Entry 4QV6 (X-ray diffraction, 2.80 A resolution); this record covers chains K and W of the 28 polymer chains in the assembly.

# Chain K
Protein: Proteasome subunit beta type-5
From: Saccharomyces cerevisiae
Notes: EC 3.4.25.1
UniProtKB: P30656 (PSB5_YEAST); residues 1-212 here correspond to UniProt positions 76-287 (UniProt number = residue number + 75)
Chain sequence (212 residues; numbered 1 to 212; the number before each row is that of its first residue):
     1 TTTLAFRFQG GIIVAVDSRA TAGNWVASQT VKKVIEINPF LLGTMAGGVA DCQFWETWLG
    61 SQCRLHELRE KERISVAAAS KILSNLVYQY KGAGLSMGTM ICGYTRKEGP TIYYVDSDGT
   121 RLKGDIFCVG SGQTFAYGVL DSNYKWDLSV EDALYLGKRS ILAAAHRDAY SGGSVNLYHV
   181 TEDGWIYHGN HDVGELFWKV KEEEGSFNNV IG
Construct notes: engineered mutation Val49 (Ala124 in P30656)
Metal / ion sites: Mg2+ site 1 near Ile82 (its only coordinating residue here); Mg2+ site 2: Ala165, Asp168 (shared with Asp204(W) of chain W)

# Chain W
Protein: Proteasome subunit beta type-3
From: Saccharomyces cerevisiae
Notes: EC 3.4.25.1
UniProtKB: P25451 (PSB3_YEAST); residues 0-204 here correspond to UniProt positions 1-205 (UniProt number = residue number + 1)
Chain sequence (205 residues; each row starts with the number of its first residue; numbering starts at 0):
     0 MSDPSSINGG IVVAMTGKDC VAIACDLRLG SQSLGVSNKF EKIFHYGHVF LGITGLATDV
    60 TTLNEMFRYK TNLYKLKEER AIEPETFTQL VSSSLYERRF GPYFVGPVVA GINSKSGKPF
   120 IAGFDLIGCI DEAKDFIVSG TASDQLFGMC ESLYEPNLEP EDLFETISQA LLNAADRDAL
   180 SGWGAVVYII KKDEVVKRYL KMRQD
Unresolved in the structure: 0
Curated features (UniProtKB/Swiss-Prot):
  - modified residue: Ser30 (Phosphoserine)
  - cross-link: Lys69 (Glycyl lysine isopeptide (Lys-Gly) (interchain with G-Cter in ubiquitin))
Metal / ion sites: Mg2+: Asp204 (shared with Ala165(K), Asp168(K) of chain K)

# Chain K / chain W interface
Contacting residue pairs (45):
  Arg19(K) with Asp204(W), salt bridge
  Asn24(K) with Ser5(W); Asp177(W); Ala178(W), hydrogen bond (backbone-backbone); Leu179(W)
  Trp25(K) with Gln144(W); Arg176(W)
  Val26(K) with Arg176(W), hydrogen bond (backbone-side chain); Asp177(W); Ala178(W)
  Ala27(K) with Arg176(W), hydrogen bond (backbone-side chain)
  Ser28(K) with Arg176(W)
  Gln29(K) with Asp175(W), hydrogen bond (side chain-backbone); Arg202(W)
  Phe135(K) with Leu33(W), hydrophobic
  Ala165(K) with Asp204(W)
  His166(K) with Trp182(W), hydrogen bond (backbone-side chain); Gln203(W), hydrogen bond (side chain-backbone)
  Arg167(K) with Ser32(W); Gly34(W), hydrogen bond (side chain-backbone); Val35(W); Trp182(W)
  Asp168(K) with Ser32(W)
  Ala169(K) with Arg27(W); Ser32(W), hydrogen bond (backbone-backbone); Ala178(W)
  Tyr170(K) with Ser32(W); Ala178(W), hydrophobic
  Ser171(K) with Asp204(W)
  Gly172(K) with Asp204(W)
  Gly173(K) with Arg202(W), hydrogen bond (backbone-side chain); Asp204(W), hydrogen bond (backbone-side chain)
  Asp192(K) with Arg202(W), salt bridge
  Val193(K) with Asp204(W)
  Gly194(K) with Arg202(W)
  Phe197(K) with Gln203(W)
  Trp198(K) with Lys200(W); Met201(W); Gln203(W)
  Asn209(K) with Asn37(W); Lys38(W), hydrogen bond (backbone-side chain)
  Val210(K) with Asn37(W); Gln203(W)
  Ile211(K) with Lys38(W)
  Gly212(K) with Lys200(W)
Other interface residues (no listed pair), chain W (22 interface residues in all): Gln31, Thr140

# Summary
The interface between chain K and chain W involves 26 residues on one side and 22 on the other; the contacts
include 11 hydrogen bonds and 2 salt bridges. Polar contacts include Arg19(K)-Asp204(W), Asp192(K)-Arg202(W)
and Val26(K)-Arg176(W). Ala165(K), Asp168(K) and Asp204(W) coordinate Mg2+.
Here chain K is Proteasome subunit beta type-5 and chain W is Proteasome subunit beta type-3, both from
Saccharomyces cerevisiae. Entry 4QV6 (yCP beta5-A49V mutant) was determined by X-ray diffraction (same
publication as 4QUX, 4QUY, 4QV0, 4QV1, 4QV3, 4QV4 and 42 further entries).
